Entry 4BZ8 (X-ray diffraction, 2.21 A resolution); this record covers chain A.

[Chain A]
Protein: Histone deacetylase 8
Source organism: Schistosoma mansoni
UniProtKB: A5H660 (A5H660_SCHMA); numbering as in UniProt (aligned over 1-440)
Amino-acid sequence (446 residues; each row starts with the number of its first residue):
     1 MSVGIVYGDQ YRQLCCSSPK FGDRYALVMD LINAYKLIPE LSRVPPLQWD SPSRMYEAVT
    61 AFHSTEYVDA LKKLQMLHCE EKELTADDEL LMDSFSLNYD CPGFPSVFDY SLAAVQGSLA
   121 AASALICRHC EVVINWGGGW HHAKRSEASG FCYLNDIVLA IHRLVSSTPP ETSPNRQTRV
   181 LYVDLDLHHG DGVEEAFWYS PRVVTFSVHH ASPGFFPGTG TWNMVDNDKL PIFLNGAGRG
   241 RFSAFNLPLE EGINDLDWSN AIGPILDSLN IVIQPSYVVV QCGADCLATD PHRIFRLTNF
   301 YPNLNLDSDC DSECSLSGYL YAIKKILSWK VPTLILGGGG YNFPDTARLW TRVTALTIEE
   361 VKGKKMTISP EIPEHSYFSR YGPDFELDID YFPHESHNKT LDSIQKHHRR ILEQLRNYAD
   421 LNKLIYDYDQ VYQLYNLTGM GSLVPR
Unresolved in the structure: 1, 170-177, 224-229, 304-314, 394-401, 428-446
Construct notes: expression tag (441-446)
Metal / ion sites: K+ site 1: Asp-184, Asp-186, His-188, Ser-207, Val-208; Zn2+: Asp-186, His-188, Asp-285 (together with J1038); K+ site 2: Phe-197, Ser-200, Val-203, Ser-243
Residues lining bound ligands: J1038 (J38; (2R)-2-methyl-3-oxo-4H-1,4-benzothiazine-6-carbohydroxamic acid): Asp-100, His-141, His-142, Gly-150, Phe-151, Asp-186, His-188, Phe-216, Asp-285, His-292, Gly-339, Tyr-341
From the paper describing this entry:
  - binding site for J1038: His-292
  - conformationally variable residues (side-chain flip): Phe-151
  - mutagenesis - D100A: decreased catalytic activity
  - mutagenesis - Y341F: abolished catalytic activity
  - catalytic residues: Asp-100, Tyr-341
  - mutagenesis - H292A, H292M: unchanged catalytic activity

[Overview]
Chain A binds J1038. Asp-184, Asp-186, His-188, Ser-207 and Val-208 coordinate K+ site 1. The Zn2+ site is
built by Asp-186, His-188 and Asp-285. From the paper: catalytic residues Asp-100 and Tyr-341; D100A reduces
catalytic activity; 4 substitutions were tested in all.
Chain A is Histone deacetylase 8 (Schistosoma mansoni); the structure, Crystal structure of Schistosoma
mansoni HDAC8 complexed with J1038, was determined by X-ray diffraction, deposited together with 4BZ5, 4BZ6,
4BZ7 and 4BZ9.
